PDB entry 5B1M | X-ray diffraction, 2.34 A resolution | chains H and J of the 10 polymer chains in the assembly

== Chain H ==
Name: Histone H2B type 3-A
From: Mus musculus
UniProt: Q9D2U9 (H2B3A_MOUSE); residues 0-125 here correspond to UniProt positions 1-126 (UniProt number = residue number + 1)
Chain sequence (129 residues; row label = number of the first residue in the row; numbers below 1 keep their minus sign (Gly-3 is residue -3)):
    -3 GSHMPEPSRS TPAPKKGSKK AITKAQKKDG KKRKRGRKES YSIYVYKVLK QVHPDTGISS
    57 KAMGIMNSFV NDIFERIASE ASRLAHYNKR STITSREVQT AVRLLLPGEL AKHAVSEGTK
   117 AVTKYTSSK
Disordered / not traced: -3 to 32, 125
Differences from the reference sequence: expression tag (-3 to -1)
Swiss-Prot annotation at these positions:
  - modified residue: Pro1 (N-acetylproline), Glu2 (ADP-ribosyl glutamic acid), Ser6 (ADP-ribosylserine), Lys11 (N6-(beta-hydroxybutyryl)lysine), Lys12 (N6-(2-hydroxyisobutyryl)lysine), Ser14 (Phosphoserine), Lys15 (N6-acetyllysine), Lys16 (N6-acetyllysine), Lys20 (N6-(2-hydroxyisobutyryl)lysine), Lys23 (N6-(2-hydroxyisobutyryl)lysine), Lys24 (N6-(2-hydroxyisobutyryl)lysine), Lys34 (N6-(2-hydroxyisobutyryl)lysine), Glu35 (PolyADP-ribosyl glutamic acid), Ser36 (Phosphoserine), Lys43 (N6-(2-hydroxyisobutyryl)lysine), Lys46 (N6-(2-hydroxyisobutyryl)lysine), Lys57 (N6,N6-dimethyllysine), Arg79 (Dimethylated arginine), Lys85 (N6,N6,N6-trimethyllysine), Arg86 (Omega-N-methylarginine) and 5 more in UniProt
  - glycosylation: Ser112 (O-linked (GlcNAc) serine)
  - cross-link (Glycyl lysine isopeptide (Lys-Gly)): Lys20 (interchain with G-Cter in SUMO2), Lys34 (interchain with G-Cter in ubiquitin), Lys120 (interchain with G-Cter in ubiquitin)

== Chain J ==
Molecule: 146-nt DNA strand
From: Homo sapiens
Sequence (146 nucleotides; numbered 147 to 292; the number before each row is that of its first residue):
   147 ATCAATATCC ACCTGCAGAT TCTACCAAAA GTGTATTTGG AAACTGCTCC ATCAAAAGGC
   207 ATGTTCAGCT GAATTCAGCT GAACATGCCT TTTGATGGAG CAGTTTCCAA ATACACTTTT
   267 GGTAGAATCT GCAGGTGGAT ATTGAT

== Interface between chain H and chain J ==
Pairs across the interface (12; chain H residue first):
  Arg33(H) with DA174(J), hydrogen bond to the phosphate; DA175(J), salt bridge to the phosphate
  Tyr42(H) with DT167(J), hydrogen bond to the phosphate
  Ser55(H) with DT166(J), phosphate contact
  Ser56(H) with DT166(J), hydrogen bond to the phosphate
  Lys85(H) with DG186(J), phosphate contact
  Arg86(H) with DG186(J), phosphate contact; DA187(J), salt bridge to the phosphate
  Ser87(H) with DG185(J), hydrogen bond to the phosphate; DG186(J), hydrogen bond to the phosphate
  Thr88(H) with DG185(J), hydrogen bond to the phosphate; DG186(J), hydrogen bond to the phosphate

== In short ==
The interface between chain H and chain J involves 8 residues on one side and 7 on the other; the contacts
include 7 hydrogen bonds and 2 salt bridges. Among the polar pairs are Arg33(H)-DA174(J), Tyr42(H)-DT167(J)
and Ser56(H)-DT166(J).
Here chain H is Histone H2B type 3-A (Mus musculus) and chain J is a 146-nt DNA strand (Homo sapiens). Entry
5B1M (The mouse nucleosome structure containing H3.1) was determined by X-ray diffraction (same publication as
5B1L).
